3AZK - chains B and I of the 10 polymer chains in the assembly; structure by X-ray diffraction, 3.20 A resolution.

[Chain B]
Protein: Histone H4
From: Homo sapiens
UniProtKB: P62805 (H4_HUMAN); residues 0-102 here correspond to UniProt positions 1-103 (UniProt number = residue number + 1)
Chain sequence (106 residues; row label = number of the first residue in the row; numbers below 1 keep their minus sign (Gly-3 is residue -3)):
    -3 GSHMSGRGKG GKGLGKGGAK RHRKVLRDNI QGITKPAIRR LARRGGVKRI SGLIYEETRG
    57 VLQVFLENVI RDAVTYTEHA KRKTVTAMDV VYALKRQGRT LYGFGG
Not modelled in the structure: -3 to 24
Sequence notes: expression tag (-3 to -1); engineered mutation Gln59 (Lys60 in P62805)
Swiss-Prot annotation at these positions:
  - DNA-binding region: Lys16 to Lys20
  - modified residue: Ser1 (N-acetylserine), Arg3 (Asymmetric dimethylarginine), Lys5 (N6-(2-hydroxyisobutyryl)lysine), Lys8 (N6-(2-hydroxyisobutyryl)lysine), Lys12 (N6-(2-hydroxyisobutyryl)lysine), Lys16 (N6-(2-hydroxyisobutyryl)lysine), Lys20 (N6,N6,N6-trimethyllysine), Lys31 (N6-(2-hydroxyisobutyryl)lysine), Lys44 (N6-(2-hydroxyisobutyryl)lysine), Ser47 (Phosphoserine), Tyr51 (Phosphotyrosine), Lys77 (N6-(2-hydroxyisobutyryl)lysine), Lys79 (N6-(2-hydroxyisobutyryl)lysine), Thr80 (Phosphothreonine), Tyr88 (Phosphotyrosine), Lys91 (N6-(2-hydroxyisobutyryl)lysine)
  - cross-link (Glycyl lysine isopeptide (Lys-Gly)): Lys12 (interchain with G-Cter in SUMO2), Lys20 (interchain with G-Cter in SUMO2), Lys31 (interchain with G-Cter in SUMO2), Lys79 (interchain with G-Cter in SUMO2), Lys91 (interchain with G-Cter in SUMO2)

[Chain I]
Molecule: 146-nt DNA strand
Sequence (146 nucleotides; each row starts with the number of its first residue):
     1 ATCAATATCC ACCTGCAGAT TCTACCAAAA GTGTATTTGG AAACTGCTCC ATCAAAAGGC
    61 ATGTTCAGCT GAATTCAGCT GAACATGCCT TTTGATGGAG CAGTTTCCAA ATACACTTTT
   121 GGTAGAATCT GCAGGTGGAT ATTGAT
Not modelled in the structure: 146
Metal / ion sites: Mn2+ site 1 near DG100 (its only coordinating residue here); Mn2+ site 2 near DG121 (its only coordinating residue here); Mn2+ site 3 near DA133 (its only coordinating residue here)

[How chain B and chain I interact]
Pairs across the interface - 5 pairs, chain B then chain I:
  Thr30(B) with DA61(I), phosphate contact
  Pro32(B) with DC60(I), sugar contact; DA61(I), phosphate contact
  Arg36(B) with DC60(I), salt bridge to the phosphate
  Arg45(B) with DC69(I), sugar contact
Other interface residues (no listed pair), chain B (6 interface residues in all): Lys31, Lys77
Other interface residues (no listed pair), chain I (4 interface residues in all): DG40

[Summary]
Chain B and chain I form an interface of 6 and 4 residues respectively, with 1 salt bridge. The salt-bridged
pair is Arg36(B)-DC60(I). UniProt lists a DNA-binding region on chain B.
Here chain B is Histone H4 (Homo sapiens) and chain I is a 146-nt DNA strand. Entry 3AZK (Crystal Structure of
Human Nucleosome Core Particle Containing H4K59Q mutation) was determined by X-ray diffraction (same
publication as 3AYW, 3AZE, 3AZF, 3AZG, 3AZH, 3AZJ and 3 further entries).
